8BYM - chains A and C of the 3 polymer chains in the assembly; structure by electron microscopy, 3.15 A resolution.

== Chain A (and C) ==
Name: S-layer homology domain-containing protein
Source organism: Veillonella parvula
Notes: chain C of this document is another copy of the same molecule, construct and numbering; everything in this record applies to it too
UniProtKB: A0A100YN03 (A0A100YN03_VEIPA); residue numbers follow UniProt; this construct covers 22-420
Chain sequence (435 residues; numbered -14 to 420; the number before each row is that of its first residue; numbers below 1 keep their minus sign (Met-14 is residue -14)):
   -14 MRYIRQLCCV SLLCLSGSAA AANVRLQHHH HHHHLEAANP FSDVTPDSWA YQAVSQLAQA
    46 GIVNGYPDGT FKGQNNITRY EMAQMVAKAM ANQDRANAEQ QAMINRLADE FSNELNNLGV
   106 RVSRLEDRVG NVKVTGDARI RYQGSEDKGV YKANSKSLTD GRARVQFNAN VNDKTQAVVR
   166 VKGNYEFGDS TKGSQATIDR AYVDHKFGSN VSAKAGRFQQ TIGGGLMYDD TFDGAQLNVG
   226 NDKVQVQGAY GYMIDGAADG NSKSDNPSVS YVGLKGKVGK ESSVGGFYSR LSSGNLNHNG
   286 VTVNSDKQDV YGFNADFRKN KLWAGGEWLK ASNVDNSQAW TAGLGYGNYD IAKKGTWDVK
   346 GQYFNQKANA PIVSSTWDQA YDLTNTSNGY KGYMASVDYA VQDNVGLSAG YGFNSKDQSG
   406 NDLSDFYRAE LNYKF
Not modelled in the structure: -14 to 99
Differences from the reference sequence: initiating methionine (-14); expression tag (-13 to 21)
Reported in the primary citation:
  - self-association interface (contacts with another copy of this molecule); pairs are residue here / residue on that copy: Arg113-Asn155

== Interface between chain A and chain C ==
Residue-residue contacts - 75 pairs, chain A then chain C:
  Leu103(A) - Leu103(C)  hydrophobic
  Gly104(A) - Leu103(C)
  Gly104(A) - Arg106(C)
  Val107(A) - Leu103(C)  hydrophobic
  Val107(A) - Val107(C)  hydrophobic
  Val107(A) - Leu110(C)  hydrophobic
  Leu110(A) - Leu110(C)  hydrophobic
  Glu111(A) - Arg106(C)  salt bridge
  Val114(A) - Leu110(C)  hydrophobic
  Val114(A) - Arg113(C)
  Val114(A) - Val114(C)  hydrophobic
  Gly115(A) - Arg109(C)
  Asn116(A) - Arg113(C)  hydrogen bond (backbone-side chain)
  Lys118(A) - Asp112(C)
  Lys118(A) - Arg113(C)
  Lys118(A) - Gly115(C)
  Val119(A) - Val117(C)  hydrophobic
  Ile125(A) - Val188(C)  hydrophobic
  Ile125(A) - Ala200(C)  hydrophobic
  Lys137(A) - Lys248(C)
  Ala148(A) - Val164(C)  hydrophobic
  Ala148(A) - Ala186(C)  hydrophobic
  Val150(A) - Val164(C)  hydrophobic
  Phe152(A) - Phe152(C)  hydrophobic
  Asn153(A) - Arg113(C)  hydrogen bond (backbone-side chain)
  Asn155(A) - Arg113(C)
  Gly168(A) - Ile183(C)
  Tyr170(A) - Ala186(C)  hydrogen bond (side chain-backbone)
  Tyr170(A) - Gly201(C)
  Tyr170(A) - Arg202(C)  hydrogen bond (side chain-backbone)
  Tyr170(A) - Asp218(C)
  Glu171(A) - Asp218(C)
  Glu171(A) - Lys248(C)
  Phe172(A) - Gly201(C)
  Phe172(A) - Gly219(C)
  Phe172(A) - Tyr237(C)
  Phe172(A) - Lys248(C)
  Gly173(A) - Asp218(C)  hydrogen bond (backbone-side chain)
  Gly173(A) - Tyr237(C)
  Gly173(A) - Asn246(C)
  Gly173(A) - Ser247(C)
  Gly173(A) - Lys248(C)
  Gly173(A) - Asn251(C)  hydrogen bond (backbone-side chain)
  Asp174(A) - Arg202(C)
  Asp174(A) - Asn246(C)
  Asp174(A) - Ser247(C)
  Ser175(A) - Ile239(C)
  Ser175(A) - Ala243(C)  hydrogen bond (side chain-backbone)
  Ser175(A) - Asp244(C)
  Ser175(A) - Gly245(C)  hydrogen bond (backbone-backbone)
  Ser175(A) - Asn246(C)  hydrogen bond (side chain-backbone)
  Ser175(A) - Asn251(C)  hydrogen bond
  Thr176(A) - Asn246(C)  hydrogen bond (backbone-backbone)
  Thr176(A) - Ser247(C)
  Gly178(A) - Thr182(C)
  Ser179(A) - Thr182(C)
  Ser179(A) - Ile183(C)  hydrogen bond (backbone-backbone)
  Ser179(A) - Arg202(C)
  Gln180(A) - Gln180(C)
  Gln180(A) - Thr182(C)
  Ala181(A) - Gln180(C)
  Ala181(A) - Ala181(C)  hydrogen bond (backbone-backbone)
  Gln387(A) - Asn157(C)  hydrogen bond
  Gln387(A) - Thr160(C)  hydrogen bond
  Asp388(A) - Val156(C)
  Asp388(A) - Asn157(C)  hydrogen bond (backbone-side chain)
  Asn389(A) - Val156(C)  hydrogen bond (side chain-backbone)
  Val390(A) - Val156(C)  hydrophobic
  Tyr418(A) - Val188(C)  hydrophobic
  Tyr418(A) - His190(C)  hydrogen bond
  Lys419(A) - Val156(C)
  Phe420(A) - Val117(C)  hydrophobic
  Phe420(A) - Ala154(C)  hydrophobic
  Phe420(A) - Val156(C)  hydrophobic
  Phe420(A) - Ala162(C)  hydrophobic
Other interface residues (no listed pair), chain A (40 interface residues in all): Leu100, Ser108, Val117, Ala123
Other interface residues (no listed pair), chain C (42 interface residues in all): Leu100, Asn116, Phe192, Met238

== In short ==
40 residues of chain A face 42 of chain C across their interface; the contacts include 18 hydrogen bonds and 1
salt bridge. Polar contacts include Glu111(A)-Arg106(C), Asn116(A)-Arg113(C) and Asn153(A)-Arg113(C). The
paper reports a self-association interface involving Arg113(A).
Both chains are S-layer homology domain-containing protein (Veillonella parvula). Entry 8BYM (Outer membrane
attachment porin OmpM1 from Veillonella parvula) was determined by electron microscopy, deposited together
with 8BYS, 8BYT and 8BZ2.
